Entry 3D7D (X-ray diffraction, 1.69 A resolution); this record covers chain A.

Chain A:
Molecule: Glutamate carboxypeptidase 2
Source organism: Homo sapiens
Notes: EC 3.4.17.21
UniProt: Q04609 (FOLH1_HUMAN); numbering as in UniProt (aligned over 44-750)
Amino-acid sequence (709 residues; each row starts with the number of its first residue):
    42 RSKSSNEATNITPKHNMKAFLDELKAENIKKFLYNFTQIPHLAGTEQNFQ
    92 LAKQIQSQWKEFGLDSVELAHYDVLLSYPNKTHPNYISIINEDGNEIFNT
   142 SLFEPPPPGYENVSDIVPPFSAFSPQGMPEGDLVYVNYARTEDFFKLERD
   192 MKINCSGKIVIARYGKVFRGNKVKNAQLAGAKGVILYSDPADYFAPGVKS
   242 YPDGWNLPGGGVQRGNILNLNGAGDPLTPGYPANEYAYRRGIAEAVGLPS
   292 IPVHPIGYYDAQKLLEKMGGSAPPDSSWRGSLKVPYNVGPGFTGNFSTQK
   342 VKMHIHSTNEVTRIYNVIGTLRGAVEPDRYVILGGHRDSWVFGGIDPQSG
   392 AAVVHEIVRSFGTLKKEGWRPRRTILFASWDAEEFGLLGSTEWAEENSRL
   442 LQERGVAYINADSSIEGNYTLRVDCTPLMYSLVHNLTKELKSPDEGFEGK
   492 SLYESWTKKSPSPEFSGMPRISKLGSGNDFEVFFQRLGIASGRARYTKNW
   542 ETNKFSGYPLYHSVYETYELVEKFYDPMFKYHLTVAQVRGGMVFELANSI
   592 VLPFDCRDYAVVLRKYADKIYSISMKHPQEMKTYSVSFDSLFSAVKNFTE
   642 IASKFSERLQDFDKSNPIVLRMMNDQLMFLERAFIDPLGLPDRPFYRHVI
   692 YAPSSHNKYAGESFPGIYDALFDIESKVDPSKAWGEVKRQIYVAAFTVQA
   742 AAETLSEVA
Disordered / not traced: 42-54, 654-655
Covalently attached groups: N-acetylglucosamine (NAG) linked to Asn-76, Asn-121, Asn-140, Asn-195, Asn-459; glycan linked to Asn-476, Asn-638
Sequence notes: expression tag (42-43)
Bound ions: Ca2+: Thr-269, Tyr-272, Glu-433, Glu-436; Zn2+ site 1: His-377, Asp-387, Asp-453; Zn2+ site 2: Asp-387, Glu-425, His-553
Small-molecule neighbours: FBD (N-({(1R)-1-carboxy-2-[(4-fluorobenzyl)sulfanyl]ethyl}carbamoyl)-L-glutamic acid): Phe-209, Arg-210, Asn-257, Asp-387, Glu-424, Glu-425, Gly-427, Leu-428, Asp-453, Ser-454, Glu-457, Arg-463, Asp-465, Gly-518, Asn-519, Arg-534, Arg-536, Lys-545, Phe-546, Gly-548, Tyr-552, His-553, Lys-699, Tyr-700
Curated features (UniProtKB/Swiss-Prot):
  - active site: Glu-424 (Nucleophile), Ser-628 (Charge relay system), Asp-666 (Charge relay system), His-689 (Charge relay system)
  - binding site (substrate): Arg-210, Asn-257, Glu-424, Ser-517, Gly-518, Asn-519, Arg-534 to Arg-536, Tyr-552, His-553, Lys-699, Tyr-700
  - binding site (Ca(2+)): Thr-269, Tyr-272, Glu-433, Glu-436
  - binding site (Zn(2+)): His-377, Asp-387, Glu-425, Asp-453, His-553
  - glycosylation (N-linked (GlcNAc...) asparagine): Asn-51, Asn-76, Asn-121, Asn-140, Asn-153, Asn-195, Asn-336, Asn-459, Asn-476, Asn-638
  - natural variant: His-475 (H475Y: Correlates with lower folate and higher homocysteine levels)
  - mutagenesis: Asn-51 (N51A: Loss of glycosylation. Reduces enzyme activity), Asn-76 (N76A: Loss of glycosylation. Reduces enzyme activity), Asn-121 (N121A: Loss of glycosylation. Severely reduced enzyme activity), Asn-140 (N140A: Loss of glycosylation. Severely reduced enzyme activity), Asn-153 (N153A: Loss of glycosylation. Severely reduced enzyme activity), Asn-195 (N195A: Loss of glycosylation. Severely reduced enzyme activity), Asn-336 (N336A: Loss of glycosylation. Reduces enzyme activity), His-377 (H377A/G/Q: Complete loss of activity), Asp-379 (D379E/N: Complete loss of activity), Asp-387 (D387E/L: Complete loss of activity; D387N: No effect on enzyme activity), Pro-388 (P388A: No effect on enzyme activity), Glu-424 (E424A: Complete loss of activity; E424D: Reduces enzyme activity; E424Q: Reduces enzyme activity), 7 further mutagenesis entries in UniProt
Reported in the primary citation:
  - binding site for FBD: Arg-210, Asn-257, Glu-424, Glu-457, Arg-463 to Asp-465, Gly-518, Asn-519, Arg-534 to Arg-536, Tyr-552, His-553, Lys-699
  - conformationally variable residues (side-chain flip): Arg-463, Arg-536

In short:
Ligands of chain A: compound FBD. Covalently linked N-acetylglucosamine: at Asn-76, Asn-121, Asn-140, Asn-195,
Asn-459 and Asn-476 and 1 more. From UniProt: 4 active-site residues, 13 substrate-binding residues, 4
Ca2+-binding residues and 5 Zn2+-binding residues. From the paper: a binding site for FBD at Arg-210, Asn-257
and Glu-424 among others; conformational variability at Arg-463 and Arg-536.
Chain A is Glutamate carboxypeptidase 2 (Homo sapiens); the structure, A high resolution crystal structure of
human glutamate carboxypeptidase II (GCPII) in a complex with DCFBD ..., was determined by X-ray diffraction
together with 3D7F, 3D7G and 3D7H from the same study.
